PDB entry 3OHX | X-ray diffraction, 3.50 A resolution | chains A and C of the 4 polymer chains in the assembly

Chain A:
Molecule: Complement C3
From: Homo sapiens
Notes: fragment: Complement C3 beta chain
Reference sequence: P01024 (CO3_HUMAN); residues 1-645 here correspond to UniProt positions 23-667 (UniProt number = residue number + 22)
Sequence (645 residues; row label = number of the first residue in the row):
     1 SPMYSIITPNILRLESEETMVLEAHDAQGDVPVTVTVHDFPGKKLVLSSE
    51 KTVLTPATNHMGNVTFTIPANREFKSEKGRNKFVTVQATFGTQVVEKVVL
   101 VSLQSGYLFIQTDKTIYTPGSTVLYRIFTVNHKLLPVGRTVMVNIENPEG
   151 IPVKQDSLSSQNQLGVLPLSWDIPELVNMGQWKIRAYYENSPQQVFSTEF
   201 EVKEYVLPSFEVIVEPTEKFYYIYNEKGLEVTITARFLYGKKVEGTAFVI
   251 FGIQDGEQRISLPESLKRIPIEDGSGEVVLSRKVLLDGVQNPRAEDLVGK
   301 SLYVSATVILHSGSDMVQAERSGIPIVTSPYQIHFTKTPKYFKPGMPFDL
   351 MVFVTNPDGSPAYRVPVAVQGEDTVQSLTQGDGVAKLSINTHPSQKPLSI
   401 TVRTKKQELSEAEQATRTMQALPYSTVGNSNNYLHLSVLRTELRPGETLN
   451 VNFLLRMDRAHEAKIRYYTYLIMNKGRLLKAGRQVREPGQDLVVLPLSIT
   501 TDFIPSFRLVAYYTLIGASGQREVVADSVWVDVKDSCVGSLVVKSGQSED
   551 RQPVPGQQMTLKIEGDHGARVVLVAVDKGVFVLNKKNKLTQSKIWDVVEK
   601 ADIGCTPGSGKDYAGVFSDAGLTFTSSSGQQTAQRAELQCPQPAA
Disordered / not traced: 74-77
Disulfide bonds: Cys605-Cys640
Ligand contacts: N-acetylglucosamine (NAG; 2-acetamido-2-deoxy-beta-D-glucopyranose): Thr19, Asn63, Lys480, Ala481
UniProt features mapped onto this chain:
  - site: Ser519, Gly520 (Microbial infection: Cleavage)
  - modified residue (Phosphoserine): Ser16, Ser48, Ser275, Ser281
  - glycosylation: Asn63 (N-linked (GlcNAc...) asparagine)

Chain C:
Molecule: Complement C3
From: Homo sapiens
Notes: fragment: Complement C3 alpha' chain fragment 2
Reference sequence: P01024 (CO3_HUMAN); residues 1299-1641 here correspond to UniProt positions 1321-1663 (UniProt number = residue number + 22)
Sequence (343 residues; numbered 1299 to 1641; the number before each row is that of its first residue):
  1299 SEETKENEGFTVTAEGKGQGTLSVVTMYHAKAKDQLTCNKFDLKVTIKPA
  1349 PETEKRPQDAKNTMILEICTRYRGDQDATMSILDISMMTGFAPDTDDLKQ
  1399 LANGVDRYISKYELDKAFSDRNTLIIYLDKVSHSEDDCLAFKVHQYFNVE
  1449 LIQPGAVKVYAYYNLEESCTRFYHPEKEDGKLNKLCRDELCRCAEENCFI
  1499 QKSDDKVTLEERLDKACEPGVDYVYKTRLVKVQLSNDFDEYIMAIEQTIK
  1549 SGSDEVQVGQQRTFISPIKCREALKLEEKKHYLMWGLSSDFWGEKPNLSY
  1599 IIGKDTWVEHWPEEDECQDEENQKQCQDLGAFTESMVVFGCPN
Disordered / not traced: 1299-1335, 1351-1357, 1497-1502
Disulfide bonds: Cys1336-Cys1467, Cys1367-Cys1436, Cys1484-Cys1489, Cys1496-Cys1568, Cys1515-Cys1639, Cys1615-Cys1624
UniProt features mapped onto this chain:
  - region: Glu1612 to Phe1637 (Interaction with CFP/properdin)
  - site: Asn1641 (Coordinates Mg(2+) for interaction with Complement factor B Bb fragment (CFB))
  - modified residue (Phosphoserine): Ser1299, Ser1551
  - glycosylation: Asn1595 (N-linked (GlcNAc...) asparagine)

How chain A and chain C interact:
Residue-residue contacts (26; chain A residue first):
  Thr246(A) - Tyr1406(C)
  Thr246(A) - Tyr1425(C)  hydrogen bond
  Phe248(A) - Met1378(C)  hydrophobic
  Phe248(A) - Ile1380(C)  hydrophobic
  Phe248(A) - Tyr1425(C)  hydrophobic
  Phe248(A) - Tyr1460(C)  hydrophobic
  Ile250(A) - Tyr1460(C)
  Leu266(A) - Met1378(C)  hydrophobic
  Leu266(A) - Tyr1460(C)
  Lys267(A) - Met1378(C)
  Arg268(A) - Met1378(C)
  Arg268(A) - Tyr1406(C)
  Arg268(A) - Tyr1425(C)
  Arg268(A) - Leu1426(C)
  Arg268(A) - Asp1427(C)  salt bridge
  Ile309(A) - Ile1380(C)  hydrophobic
  Leu310(A) - Ile1423(C)
  His311(A) - Ser1408(C)
  His311(A) - Tyr1410(C)
  His311(A) - Glu1411(C)
  His311(A) - Ile1423(C)
  Ser312(A) - Thr1421(C)
  Gly313(A) - Asp1382(C)
  Gly313(A) - Ile1423(C)
  Met316(A) - Tyr1460(C)
  Gln318(A) - Tyr1461(C)
Other interface residues (no listed pair), chain A (16 interface residues in all): Glu244, Pro270, Thr307
Other interface residues (no listed pair), chain C (17 interface residues in all): Thr1377, Tyr1458, Leu1463

Overview:
Chain A and chain C form an interface of 16 and 17 residues respectively; the contacts include 1 hydrogen bond
and 1 salt bridge. Polar pairs include Arg268(A)-Asp1427(C) and Thr246(A)-Tyr1425(C). Bound to chain A:
N-acetylglucosamine.
Here chain A is Complement C3 and chain C is Complement C3, both from Homo sapiens. Entry 3OHX (Molecular
Basis for Complement Recognition and Inhibition) was determined by X-ray diffraction together with 3L3O, 3L5N
and 3NMS from the same study.
